PDB entry 6OIY | X-ray diffraction, 3.29 A resolution | chains A and C of the 6 polymer chains in the assembly

Chain A (and C):
Name: Deoxyguanosinetriphosphate triphosphohydrolase
From: Escherichia coli (strain K12)
Notes: EC 3.1.5.1; chain C of this document is another copy of the same molecule, construct and numbering; everything in this record applies to it too
UniProtKB: P15723 (DGTP_ECOLI); residue numbers follow UniProt; this construct covers 1-12, 14-367, 369-505
Sequence (505 residues; each row starts with the number of its first residue; note: 2 numbers in that range are skipped by the numbering (no residue carries them; nothing is unmodelled there)):
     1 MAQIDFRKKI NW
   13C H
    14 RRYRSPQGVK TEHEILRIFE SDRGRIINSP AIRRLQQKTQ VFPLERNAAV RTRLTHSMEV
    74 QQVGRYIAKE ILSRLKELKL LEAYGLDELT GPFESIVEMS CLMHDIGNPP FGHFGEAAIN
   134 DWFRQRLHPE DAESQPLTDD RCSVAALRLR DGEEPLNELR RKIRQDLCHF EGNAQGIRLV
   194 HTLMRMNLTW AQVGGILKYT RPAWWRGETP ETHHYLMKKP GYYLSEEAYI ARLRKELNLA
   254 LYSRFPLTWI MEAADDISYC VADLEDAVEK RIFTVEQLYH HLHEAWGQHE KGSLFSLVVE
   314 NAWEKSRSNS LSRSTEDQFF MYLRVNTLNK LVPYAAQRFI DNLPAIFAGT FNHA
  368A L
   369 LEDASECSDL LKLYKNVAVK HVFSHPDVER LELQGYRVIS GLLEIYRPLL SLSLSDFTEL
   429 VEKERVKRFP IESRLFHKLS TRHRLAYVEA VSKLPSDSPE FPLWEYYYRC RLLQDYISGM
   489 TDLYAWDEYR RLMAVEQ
Disordered / not traced: 1, 505
Small-molecule neighbours: 2'-deoxyguanosine-5'-triphosphate (DGT): Gln53, Val54, His126, Glu184, Asn186, Lys211, Tyr212, Lys232, Asp268, Asp269, Tyr272, Asp276, Phe391, Val396, Glu400
Reported in the primary citation:
  - binding site for 2'-deoxyguanosine-5'-triphosphate: Gln53, Val54, Asn186, Lys211, Tyr212, Lys232, Tyr272, Asp276, Phe391, Glu400, Arg433, Arg442
  - conformationally variable residues (side-chain flip): His126
  - catalytic residues: His126, Glu129 (proposed by the authors, not directly observed)
  - catalytic residues: Tyr272
  - mutagenesis - H126A, E129A, Y272A: abolished catalytic activity on 2'-deoxyguanosine-5'-triphosphate
  - mutagenesis - H126A, E129A, Y272A: unchanged expression
  - specificity-determining residues: Val54, Glu400, Arg433, Arg442

Interface between chain A and chain C:
Pairs across the interface (22; chain A residue first):
  Arg433(A) with Phe391(C), hydrogen bond (side chain-backbone); Ser392(C); Glu397(C), salt bridge
  Ile439(A) with Leu401(C), hydrophobic
  Arg442(A) with Phe127(C); Glu397(C); Glu400(C), salt bridge; Leu401(C)
  His445(A) with Glu397(C)
  Lys446(A) with Arg398(C)
  Arg499(A) with Arg398(C); Gln402(C), hydrogen bond (backbone-side chain)
  Leu500(A) with Arg405(C)
  Met501(A) with Arg405(C), hydrogen bond; Tyr497(C)
  Ala502(A) with Gln402(C); Val406(C), hydrophobic; Trp494(C); Tyr497(C); Arg498(C)
  Glu504(A) with Gln402(C); Trp494(C)
Other interface residues (no listed pair), chain A (14 interface residues in all): Pro438, Leu443, Glu496, Val503
Other interface residues (no listed pair), chain C (15 interface residues in all): Tyr404, Val503

Overview:
The interface between chain A and chain C involves 14 residues on one side and 15 on the other; the contacts
include 3 hydrogen bonds and 2 salt bridges. Among the polar pairs are Arg433(A)-Glu397(C),
Arg442(A)-Glu400(C) and Arg433(A)-Phe391(C). The paper reports catalytic residues His126(A), Glu129(A) and
Tyr272(A); H126A, E129A and Y272A of chain A abolish catalytic activity on 2'-deoxyguanosine-5'-triphosphate.
Both chains are Deoxyguanosinetriphosphate triphosphohydrolase (Escherichia coli (strain K12)). Entry 6OIY
(Structure of Escherichia coli bound to dGTP) was determined by X-ray diffraction (same publication as 6OIV,
6OI7, 6OIW and 6OIX).
